PDB entry 3MJT | X-ray diffraction, 1.60 A resolution | chain A

# Chain A
Protein: AmphB
Organism: Streptomyces nodosus
Notes: EC 1.1.1.100; fragment: ketoreductase domain
UniProt: Q93NW7 (Q93NW7_9ACTO); residues 1-475 here correspond to UniProt positions 2529-3003 (UniProt number = residue number + 2528)
Chain sequence (496 residues; numbered -20 to 475; the number before each row is that of its first residue; numbers below 1 keep their minus sign (Met-20 is residue -20)):
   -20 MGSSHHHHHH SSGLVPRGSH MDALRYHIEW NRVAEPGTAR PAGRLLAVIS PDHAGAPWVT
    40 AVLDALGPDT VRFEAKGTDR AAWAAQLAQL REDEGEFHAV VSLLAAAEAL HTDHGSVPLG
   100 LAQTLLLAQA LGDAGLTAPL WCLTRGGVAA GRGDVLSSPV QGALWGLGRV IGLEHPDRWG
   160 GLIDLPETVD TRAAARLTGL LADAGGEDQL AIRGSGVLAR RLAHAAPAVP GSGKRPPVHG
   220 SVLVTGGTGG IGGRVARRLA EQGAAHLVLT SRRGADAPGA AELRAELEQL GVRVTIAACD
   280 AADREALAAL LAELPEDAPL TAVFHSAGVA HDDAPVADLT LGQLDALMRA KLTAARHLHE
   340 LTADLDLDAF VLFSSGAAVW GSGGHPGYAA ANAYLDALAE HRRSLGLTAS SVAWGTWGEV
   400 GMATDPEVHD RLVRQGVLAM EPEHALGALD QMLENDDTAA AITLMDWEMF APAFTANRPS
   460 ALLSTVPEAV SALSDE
Not modelled in the structure: -20 to -3, 474-475
Sequence notes: expression tag (-20 to 0); engineered mutation His364 (Gln2892 in Q93NW7)
Ligand contacts: NADPH (NDP; NADPH dihydro-nicotinamide-adenine-dinucleotide phosphate): Gly225, Thr227, Gly228, Gly229, Ile230, Gly231, Ser250, Arg251, Arg252, Cys278, Asp279, Ala280, Ser305, Ala306, Gly307, Val308, Ala329, Lys330, Phe352, Ser353, Ser354, Tyr367, Asn371, Trp393, Gly394, Thr395, Trp396, Gly400, Met401, Ala402

# In short
Ligands of chain A: NADPH.
Chain A is AmphB (Streptomyces nodosus); the structure, Structure of A-type Ketoreductases from Modular
Polyketide Synthase, was determined by X-ray diffraction, deposited together with 3MJC, 3MJE, 3MJS and 3MJV.
